Entry 5ZB0 (X-ray diffraction, 1.19 A resolution); this record covers chains A and B.

# Chain A (and B)
Protein: Thymidylate kinase
Source organism: Thermus thermophilus (strain HB8 / ATCC 27634 / DSM 579)
Notes: EC 2.7.4.9; chain B of this document is another copy of the same molecule, construct and numbering; everything in this record applies to it too
UniProt: Q5SHX3 (KTHY_THET8); residue numbers follow UniProt; this construct covers 1-198
Amino-acid sequence (198 residues; numbered 1 to 198; the number before each row is that of its first residue):
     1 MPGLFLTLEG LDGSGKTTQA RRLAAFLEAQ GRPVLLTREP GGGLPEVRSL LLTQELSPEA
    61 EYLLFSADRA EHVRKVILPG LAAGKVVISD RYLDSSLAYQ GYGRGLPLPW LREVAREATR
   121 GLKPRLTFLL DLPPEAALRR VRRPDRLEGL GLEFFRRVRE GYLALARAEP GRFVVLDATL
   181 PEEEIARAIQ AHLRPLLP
Unresolved in the structure: 1, 138-146, 198 (chain B: 1-2, 139-150, 198)
Bound ions: Mg2+ site 1: T7, E9, D94; Mg2+ site 2: T17 (together with ADP); Mg2+ site 3: Y62, S66; Mg2+ site 4 near D68 (its only coordinating residue here)
Small-molecule neighbours:
  - ADP (adenosine-5'-diphosphate): L11, D12, G13, S14, G15, K16, T17, T18, A178, L180, P181, E182, I185
  - thymidine-5'-diphosphate (TYD): D12, K16, R38, E39, P40, R48, F65, R69, R91, Y92, S95, S96, Y99, Q100, L147, L150
UniProt features mapped onto this chain:
  - binding site (ATP): G10 to T17

# Interface between chain A and chain B
Residue-residue contacts (41; chain A residue first):
  L44(A) - L56(B)  hydrophobic
  E46(A) - L50(B)
  E46(A) - Q54(B)  hydrogen bond
  S49(A) - E46(B)  hydrogen bond
  L50(A) - E46(B)
  L50(A) - L50(B)  hydrophobic
  T53(A) - L44(B)
  E55(A) - E71(B)
  E55(A) - K75(B)  hydrogen bond (backbone-side chain)
  L56(A) - L44(B)  hydrophobic
  L56(A) - E71(B)
  S57(A) - E71(B)  hydrogen bond
  S57(A) - R74(B)
  S57(A) - K75(B)
  E59(A) - R74(B)  salt bridge
  A60(A) - A67(B)
  A60(A) - E71(B)
  L63(A) - L63(B)
  L63(A) - S66(B)
  L63(A) - A67(B)  hydrophobic
  L63(A) - V114(B)  hydrophobic
  L63(A) - A118(B)  hydrophobic
  L64(A) - L64(B)  hydrophobic
  L64(A) - A67(B)  hydrophobic
  S66(A) - L63(B)
  A67(A) - A60(B)
  A67(A) - L63(B)  hydrophobic
  A67(A) - L64(B)  hydrophobic
  E71(A) - L56(B)
  E71(A) - S57(B)  hydrogen bond
  E71(A) - A60(B)
  R74(A) - S57(B)
  R74(A) - E59(B)  salt bridge
  K75(A) - S57(B)
  W110(A) - E113(B)  hydrogen bond (side chain-backbone)
  W110(A) - V114(B)  hydrogen bond (side chain-backbone)
  W110(A) - E117(B)
  E113(A) - W110(B)  hydrogen bond (backbone-side chain)
  V114(A) - L63(B)  hydrophobic
  V114(A) - W110(B)
  E117(A) - W110(B)
Other interface residues (no listed pair), chain A (25 interface residues in all): A70, P107, R116, A118
Other interface residues (no listed pair), chain B (24 interface residues in all): V47, A70, P107, R116

# In short
Chain A and chain B form an interface of 25 and 24 residues respectively; the contacts include 8 hydrogen
bonds and 2 salt bridges. Among the polar pairs are E59(A)-R74(B), E46(A)-Q54(B) and S49(A)-E46(B). Bound to
chain A: thymidine-5'-diphosphate and ADP.
Chain A and chain B are both Thymidylate kinase (Thermus thermophilus (strain HB8 / ATCC 27634 / DSM 579));
the structure, Crystal structure of thymidylate kinase in complex with ADP and TDP from thermus thermophilus
HB8, was determined by X-ray diffraction (same publication as 5ZAX, 5ZB4 and 5X7J).
